PDB entry 4J9Z | X-ray diffraction, 1.66 A resolution | chains B and R

== Chain B ==
Protein: Small conductance calcium-activated potassium channel protein 2
Source organism: Rattus norvegicus
Notes: fragment: Calmodulin Binding Domain
UniProt: P70604 (KCNN2_RAT); residues 396-487 here = UniProt positions 396-487
Chain sequence (102 residues; row label = number of the first residue in the row):
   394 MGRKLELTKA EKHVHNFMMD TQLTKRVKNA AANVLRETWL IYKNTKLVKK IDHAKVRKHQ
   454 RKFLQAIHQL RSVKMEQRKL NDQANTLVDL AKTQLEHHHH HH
Not modelled in the structure: 394, 492-495
Sequence notes: expression tag (394-395, 488-495)
Small-molecule neighbours: 1KP ((3E)-6,7-dichloro-3-(hydroxyimino)-1,3-dihydro-2H-indol-2-one): Phe410, Ala477, Leu480, Val481
Curated features (UniProtKB/Swiss-Prot):
  - mutagenesis: Arg396 (R396E: Mostly eliminates inward rectifier potassium channel activity. Loss of inward rectifier potassium channel activity; when associated with E-397 ...), Lys397 (K397E: Moderately reduces inward rectifier potassium channel activity. Loss of inward rectifier potassium channel activity; when associated with E-396 ...), Glu399 (E399R: Increases inward rectifier potassium channel activity. Does not affect inward rectifier potassium channel activity; when associated with E-396 ...)
What the authors report for this chain:
  - conformationally variable residues (order/disorder transition): Ala403 to Met412
  - binding site for 1KP: Phe410, Ala477

== Chain R ==
Protein: Calmodulin
Source organism: Rattus norvegicus
UniProt: P62161 (CALM_RAT); residues 0-148 here correspond to UniProt positions 1-149 (UniProt number = residue number + 1)
Chain sequence (149 residues; numbered 0 to 148; the number before each row is that of its first residue; numbering starts at 0):
     0 MADQLTEEQI AEFKEAFSLF DKDGDGTITT KELGTVMRSL GQNPTEAELQ DMINEVDADG
    60 NGTIDFPEFL TMMARKMKDT DSEEEIREAF RVFDKDGNGY ISAAELRHVM TNLGEKLTDE
   120 EVDEMIREAD IDGDGQVNYE EFVQMMTAK
Not modelled in the structure: 0-1, 148
Bound ions: Ca2+ site 1: Asp20, Asp22, Asp24, Thr26, Glu31; Ca2+ site 2: Asp56, Asp58, Asn60, Thr62, Glu67
Small-molecule neighbours: 1KP ((3E)-6,7-dichloro-3-(hydroxyimino)-1,3-dihydro-2H-indol-2-one): Phe19, Ile27, Leu32, Met51, Ile52, Glu54, Val55, Ile63, Phe68, Met71, Met72, Lys75

== How chain B and chain R interact ==
Pairs across the interface (60):
  Arg396(B) with Asp78(R), salt bridge
  Leu398(B) with Ser81(R), hydrogen bond (backbone-side chain); Met145(R); Thr146(R)
  Glu399(B) with Asp78(R); Thr79(R)
  Leu400(B) with Asp78(R); Thr79(R), hydrogen bond (backbone-backbone); Ser81(R)
  Thr401(B) with Lys75(R); Lys77(R); Asp78(R), hydrogen bond (backbone-side chain)
  Lys402(B) with Lys77(R), hydrogen bond (backbone-backbone); Asp78(R); Thr79(R)
  Glu404(B) with Lys75(R), salt bridge
  Phe410(B) with Asp50(R); Glu54(R)
  Asp413(B) with Asp50(R)
  Glu469(B) with Glu47(R)
  Lys472(B) with Glu47(R), salt bridge
  Leu473(B) with Glu47(R); Asp50(R)
  Gln476(B) with Met36(R); Gln41(R); Pro43(R); Glu47(R), hydrogen bond; Met51(R)
  Ala477(B) with Met51(R); Met71(R), hydrophobic
  Asn478(B) with Lys75(R), hydrogen bond
  Thr479(B) with Leu39(R); Gln41(R), hydrogen bond
  Leu480(B) with Phe19(R), hydrophobic; Leu32(R), hydrophobic; Met36(R), hydrophobic; Met51(R), hydrophobic; Met71(R), hydrophobic; Met72(R), hydrophobic
  Val481(B) with Met72(R), hydrophobic; Lys75(R)
  Leu483(B) with Phe19(R), hydrophobic; Val35(R), hydrophobic
  Ala484(B) with Phe12(R); Ala15(R); Phe68(R), hydrophobic; Met72(R), hydrophobic
  Lys485(B) with Lys75(R), hydrogen bond (side chain-backbone); Met76(R), hydrogen bond (side chain-backbone); Lys77(R); Asp78(R), salt bridge
  Gln487(B) with Glu11(R); Glu14(R), hydrogen bond; Ala15(R); Leu18(R)
  Leu488(B) with Gln8(R); Glu11(R); Met76(R), hydrophobic
  His490(B) with Glu11(R); Glu14(R), salt bridge
Interface residues without a listed pair, chain B (26 interface residues in all): Met411, Asn474
Interface residues without a listed pair, chain R (30 interface residues in all): Asp80, Ile85
The authors on this interface:
  - specific contacts: Glu404(B)-Lys75(R) (salt bridge)

== In short ==
26 residues of chain B face 30 of chain R across their interface; the contacts include 10 hydrogen bonds and 5
salt bridges. Polar contacts include Arg396(B)-Asp78(R), Glu404(B)-Lys75(R) and Lys472(B)-Glu47(R). The paper
describes a salt bridge between Glu404(B) and Lys75(R). From the paper: a binding site for 1KP at Phe410(B)
and Ala477(B); conformational variability at Ala403(B).
Here chain B is Small conductance calcium-activated potassium channel protein 2 and chain R is Calmodulin,
both from Rattus norvegicus. Entry 4J9Z (Calcium-calmodulin complexed with the calmodulin binding domain from
a small conductance potassium channel splice variant and ...) was determined by X-ray diffraction, deposited
together with 4J9Y.
